3TVT - chains A and B; structure by X-ray diffraction, 1.60 A resolution.

# Chain A
Molecule: Disks large 1 tumor suppressor protein
Source organism: Drosophila melanogaster
UniProt: P31007 (DLG1_DROME); the construct lacks a stretch of the UniProt sequence and is renumbered around it, so the offset changes along the chain: 598-672 = UniProt 618-692; 761-766 = UniProt 693-698; 767-975 = UniProt 762-970
Chain sequence (292 residues; numbered 598 to 977; 88 numbers in that range are skipped by the numbering (no residue carries them; nothing is unmodelled there); the number before each row is that of its first residue):
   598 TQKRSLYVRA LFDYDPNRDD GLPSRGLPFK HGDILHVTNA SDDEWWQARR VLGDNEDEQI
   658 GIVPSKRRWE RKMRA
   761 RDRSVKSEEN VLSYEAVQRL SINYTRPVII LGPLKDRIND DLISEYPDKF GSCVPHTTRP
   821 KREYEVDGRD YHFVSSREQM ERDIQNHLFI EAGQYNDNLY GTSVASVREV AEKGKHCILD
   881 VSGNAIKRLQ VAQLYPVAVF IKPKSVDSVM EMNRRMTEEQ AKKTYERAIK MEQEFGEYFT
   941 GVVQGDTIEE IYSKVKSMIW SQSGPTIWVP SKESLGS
Disordered / not traced: 598-601, 614-622, 650-657, 761-770, 972-977
Sequence notes: expression tag (976-977)

# Chain B
Molecule: Partner of Inscuteable
Source organism: Drosophila melanogaster
Notes: fragment: linker domain
UniProt: Q9NH88 (Q9NH88_DROME); residue numbers follow UniProt; this construct covers 411-460
Chain sequence (50 residues; numbered 411 to 460; the number before each row is that of its first residue):
   411 DHSASGNQSD GSENSQGRMV RVRRQDMEQL DLIKITPDGK RMQEEKLRAQ
Disordered / not traced: 411-433, 448-460
Sequence notes: engineered mutation Asp-436 (Ser in Q9NH88)

# How chain A and chain B interact
Pairs across the interface (31):
  Pro-815(A) with Arg-434(B); Met-437(B), hydrophobic
  Arg-819(A) with Asp-436(B), salt bridge
  Arg-829(A) with Arg-434(B), hydrogen bond (backbone-side chain)
  Asp-830(A) with Arg-434(B), hydrogen bond (backbone-side chain)
  Tyr-831(A) with Arg-434(B); Asp-436(B); Met-437(B)
  Ile-844(A) with Ile-443(B), hydrophobic
  His-847(A) with Ile-445(B); Thr-446(B), hydrogen bond (side chain-backbone); Pro-447(B)
  Phe-849(A) with Ile-445(B)
  Ile-850(A) with Ile-445(B)
  Glu-851(A) with Leu-442(B); Ile-445(B)
  Ala-852(A) with Leu-442(B); Ile-443(B), hydrogen bond (backbone-backbone)
  Gly-853(A) with Asp-441(B); Leu-442(B); Ile-443(B)
  Gln-854(A) with Leu-440(B); Asp-441(B), hydrogen bond (backbone-backbone)
  Tyr-855(A) with Asp-436(B); Gln-439(B); Leu-440(B), hydrophobic
  Tyr-860(A) with Asp-436(B), hydrogen bond; Met-437(B), hydrophobic; Leu-440(B), hydrophobic
  Ser-882(A) with Leu-442(B)
  Asn-884(A) with Lys-444(B)
Other interface residues (no listed pair), chain A (21 interface residues in all): Cys-813, Val-814, Arg-822, Arg-888

# Summary
21 residues of chain A face 12 of chain B across their interface, with 6 hydrogen bonds and 1 salt bridge.
Among the polar pairs are Arg-819(A)/Asp-436(B), Arg-829(A)/Arg-434(B) and Asp-830(A)/Arg-434(B).
Chain A is Disks large 1 tumor suppressor protein and chain B is Partner of Inscuteable, both from Drosophila
melanogaster; the structure, Structural basis for Discs Large interaction with Pins, was determined by X-ray
diffraction.
